Entry 4XLN (X-ray diffraction, 4.00 A resolution); this record covers chains C and F of the 9 polymer chains in the assembly.

== Chain C ==
Name: DNA-directed RNA polymerase subunit beta
Organism: Thermus aquaticus
Notes: EC 2.7.7.6
UniProtKB: Q9KWU7 (RPOB_THEAQ); residues 1-1119 here = UniProt positions 1-1119
Chain sequence (1119 residues; row label = number of the first residue in the row):
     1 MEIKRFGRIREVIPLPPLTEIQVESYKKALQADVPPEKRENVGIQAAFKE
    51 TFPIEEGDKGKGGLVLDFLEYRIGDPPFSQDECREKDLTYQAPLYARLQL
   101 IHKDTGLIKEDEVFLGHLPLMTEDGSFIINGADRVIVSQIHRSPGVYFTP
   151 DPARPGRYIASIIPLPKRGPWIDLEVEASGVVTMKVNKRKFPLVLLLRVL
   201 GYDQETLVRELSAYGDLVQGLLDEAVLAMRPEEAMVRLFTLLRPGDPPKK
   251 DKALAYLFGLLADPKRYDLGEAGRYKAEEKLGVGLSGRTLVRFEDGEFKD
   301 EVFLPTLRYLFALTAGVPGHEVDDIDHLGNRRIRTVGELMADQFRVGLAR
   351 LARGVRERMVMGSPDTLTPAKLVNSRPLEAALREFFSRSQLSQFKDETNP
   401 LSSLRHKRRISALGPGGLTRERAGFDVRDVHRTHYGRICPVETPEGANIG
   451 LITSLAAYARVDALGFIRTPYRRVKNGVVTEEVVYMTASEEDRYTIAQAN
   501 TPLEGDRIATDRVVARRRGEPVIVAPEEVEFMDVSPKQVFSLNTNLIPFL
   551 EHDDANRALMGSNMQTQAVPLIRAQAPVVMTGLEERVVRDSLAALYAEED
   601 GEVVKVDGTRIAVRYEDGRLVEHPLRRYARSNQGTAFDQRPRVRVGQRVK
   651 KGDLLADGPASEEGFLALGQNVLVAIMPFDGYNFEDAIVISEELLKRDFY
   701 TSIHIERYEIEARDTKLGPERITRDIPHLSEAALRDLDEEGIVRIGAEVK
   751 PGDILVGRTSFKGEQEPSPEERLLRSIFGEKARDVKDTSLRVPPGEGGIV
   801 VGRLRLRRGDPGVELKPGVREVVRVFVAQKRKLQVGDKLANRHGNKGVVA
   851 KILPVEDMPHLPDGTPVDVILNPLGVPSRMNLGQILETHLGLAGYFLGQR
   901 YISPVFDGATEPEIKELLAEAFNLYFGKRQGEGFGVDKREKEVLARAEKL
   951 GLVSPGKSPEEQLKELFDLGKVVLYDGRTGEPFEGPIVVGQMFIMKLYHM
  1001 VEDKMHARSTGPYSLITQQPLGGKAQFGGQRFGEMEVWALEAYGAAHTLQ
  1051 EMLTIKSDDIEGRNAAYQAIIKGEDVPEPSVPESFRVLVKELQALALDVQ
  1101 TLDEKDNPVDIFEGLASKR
Not modelled in the structure: 1, 57-61, 1119

== Chain F ==
Name: RNA polymerase sigma factor SigA
Organism: Thermus aquaticus
UniProtKB: Q9EZJ8 (SIGA_THEAQ); numbering as in UniProt (aligned over 92-438)
Chain sequence (347 residues; each row starts with the number of its first residue):
    92 TSDPVRQYLHEIGQVPLLTLEEEIDLARKVEEGMEAIKKLSEATGLDQEL
   142 IREVVRAKILGTARIQKIPGLKEKPDPKTVEEVDGKLKSLPKELKRYLHI
   192 AREGEAARQHLIEANLRLVVSIAKKYTGRGLSFLDLIQEGNQGLIRAVEK
   242 FEYKRRFKFSTYATWWIRQAINRAIADQARTIRIPVHMVETINKLSRTAR
   292 QLQQELGREPSYEEIAEAMGPGWDAKRVEETLKIAQEPVSLETPIGDEKD
   342 SFYGDFIPDENLPSPVEAAAQSLLSEELEKALSKLSEREAMVLKLRKGLI
   392 DGREHTLEEVGAYFGVTRERIRQIENKALRKLKYHESRTRKLRDFLE
Swiss-Prot annotation at these positions:
  - DNA-binding region: Leu398 to Asn417 (H-T-H motif)
  - region: Ser93 to Ile128 (Sigma-70 factor domain-1)
  - motif: Asp226 to Gln229 (Interaction with polymerase core subunit RpoC)
Reported in the primary citation:
  - binding site for the 48-nt DNA strand: Trp256, Trp257, Arg264, Arg274, Val277, His278
  - binding site for the 48-nt DNA strand: Arg220, Glu281, Arg288, Arg291
  - conformationally variable residues (side-chain flip): Trp256
  - specificity-determining residues: Arg264, Glu281
  - mutagenesis - Y217A, W256A: decreased stability

== How chain C and chain F interact ==
Pairs across the interface (84; chain C residue first):
  Val113(C) with Gln295(F)
  Phe114(C) with Gln294(F); Gln295(F); Gly298(F)
  Arg243(C) with Arg97(F)
  Gly245(C) with Arg97(F), hydrogen bond (backbone-side chain)
  Pro247(C) with His101(F)
  Glu357(C) with Lys216(F)
  Arg358(C) with Arg291(F)
  Val360(C) with Lys216(F)
  Ala370(C) with Gln295(F)
  Val373(C) with Gln295(F)
  Asn374(C) with Arg291(F)
  Ser375(C) with Gln294(F), hydrogen bond
  Arg376(C) with Ser287(F); Arg291(F)
  Glu379(C) with Gln294(F); Glu300(F)
  Gln390(C) with Gly337(F); Asp338(F)
  Arg420(C) with Lys340(F)
  Arg713(C) with Lys324(F)
  Asp714(C) with Lys324(F), hydrogen bond (backbone-side chain)
  Lys716(C) with Lys324(F)
  His728(C) with Leu437(F); Glu438(F), salt bridge
  Pro769(C) with Lys388(F); Gly389(F); Leu390(F)
  Glu770(C) with Gln362(F), hydrogen bond; Ser366(F); Leu369(F); Leu390(F)
  Arg772(C) with Lys388(F); Glu395(F), salt bridge
  Leu773(C) with Lys388(F); Leu390(F), hydrophobic
  Leu774(C) with Leu365(F), hydrophobic; Leu369(F), hydrophobic
  Arg775(C) with Glu438(F), salt bridge
  Ser776(C) with Lys388(F), hydrogen bond; Leu420(F)
  Ile777(C) with Leu420(F); Leu423(F), hydrophobic; Lys424(F)
  Phe778(C) with Glu427(F); Leu433(F); Arg434(F)
  Lys786(C) with Glu438(F), salt bridge
  Arg808(C) with Tyr303(F); Glu320(F), salt bridge
  Glu814(C) with Pro301(F); Ser302(F), hydrogen bond; Tyr303(F)
  Leu815(C) with Tyr303(F)
  Pro817(C) with Tyr303(F); Glu320(F)
  Gly818(C) with Glu320(F), hydrogen bond (backbone-side chain)
  Thr1010(C) with Ser355(F); Pro356(F)
  Tyr1013(C) with Ile348(F); Pro349(F); Asp350(F), hydrogen bond (backbone-backbone); Pro356(F)
  Ser1014(C) with Gly345(F); Ile348(F); Asp350(F)
  Leu1015(C) with Ile348(F), hydrogen bond (backbone-backbone); Asp350(F); Asn352(F)
  Gln1018(C) with Asp350(F); Leu353(F)
  Leu1021(C) with Asp346(F); Phe347(F)
  Gln1026(C) with Phe347(F)
  Arg1063(C) with Leu353(F); Pro356(F)
  Asn1064(C) with Pro356(F); Ala359(F)
  Tyr1067(C) with Pro356(F); Val357(F); Ala360(F), hydrophobic
  Gln1068(C) with Ser363(F)
  Lys1072(C) with Glu367(F), salt bridge
Interface residues without a listed pair, chain C (55 interface residues in all): Pro93, Tyr95, His117, Glu771, Ala782, Lys816, Val819, Pro1012
Interface residues without a listed pair, chain F (55 interface residues in all): Arg299, Lys317, Leu323, Pro354, Leu384, Asp435, Phe436

== Overview ==
The chain C/chain F interface involves 55 residues from each chain, with 9 hydrogen bonds and 6 salt bridges.
Polar pairs include His728(C)-Glu438(F), Arg772(C)-Glu395(F) and Arg775(C)-Glu438(F). From the paper: a
binding site for the 48-nt DNA strand at Trp256(F), Trp257(F) and Arg264(F) among others; Y217A and W256A of
chain F reduce stability.
Chain C is DNA-directed RNA polymerase subunit beta and chain F is RNA polymerase sigma factor SigA, both from
Thermus aquaticus; the structure, Crystal structure of T. aquaticus transcription initiation complex
containing bubble promoter and RNA, was determined by X-ray diffraction, deposited together with 4XLP and
4XLQ.
